Entry 1KHQ (X-ray diffraction, 1.60 A resolution); this record covers chains A and I.

== Chain A ==
Name: Papain
Organism: Carica papaya
Notes: EC 3.4.22.2; fragment: Papain, Residues 134-345
Reference sequence: P00784 (PAPA_CARPA); residues 1-212 here correspond to UniProt positions 134-345 (UniProt number = residue number + 133)
Amino-acid sequence (212 residues; numbered 1 to 212; the number before each row is that of its first residue):
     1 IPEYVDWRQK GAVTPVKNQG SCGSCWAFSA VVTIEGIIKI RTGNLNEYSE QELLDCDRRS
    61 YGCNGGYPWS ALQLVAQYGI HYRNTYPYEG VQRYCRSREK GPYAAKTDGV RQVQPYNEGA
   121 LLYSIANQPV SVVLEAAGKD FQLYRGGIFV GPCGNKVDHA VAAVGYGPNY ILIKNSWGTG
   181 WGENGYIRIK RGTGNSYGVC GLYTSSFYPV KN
Disulfides: Cys22-Cys63, Cys56-Cys95, Cys153-Cys200
Swiss-Prot annotation at these positions:
  - active site: Cys25, His159, Asn175
  - binding site (E64): Cys25
  - binding site (leupeptin): Cys25

== Chain I ==
Name: peptidic inhibitor
Amino-acid sequence (5 residues; numbered 250 to 254; the number before each row is that of its first residue):
   250 XLFGX
Not modelled in the structure: 250
Modified / non-standard residues: PHQ (benzyl chlorocarbonate) at position 250; 0HQ (diazomethane) at position 254

== Interface between chain A and chain I ==
Pairs across the interface - 19 pairs, chain A then chain I:
  Gln19(A) with Gly253(I), hydrogen bond (side chain-backbone)
  Gly23(A) with Gly253(I)
  Ser24(A) with Gly253(I), hydrogen bond (backbone-backbone)
  Cys25(A) with Phe252(I); Gly253(I), hydrogen bond (side chain-backbone); 0HQ_254(I), covalent bond
  Trp26(A) with Phe252(I)
  Tyr61(A) with Leu251(I)
  Gly65(A) with Phe252(I); Gly253(I)
  Gly66(A) with Phe252(I), hydrogen bond (backbone-backbone)
  Tyr67(A) with Leu251(I), hydrophobic
  Val133(A) with Phe252(I), hydrophobic
  Val157(A) with Phe252(I), hydrophobic
  Asp158(A) with Phe252(I); Gly253(I); 0HQ_254(I)
  His159(A) with Phe252(I); 0HQ_254(I)
Other interface residues (no listed pair), chain A (16 interface residues in all): Cys22, Pro68, Ala160

== In short ==
The interface between chain A and chain I involves 16 residues on one side and 4 on the other; the contacts
include 1 covalent bond and 4 hydrogen bonds. Polar contacts include Gln19(A)-Gly253(I), Cys25(A)-Gly253(I)
and Ser24(A)-Gly253(I).
Chain A is Papain (Carica papaya) and chain I is peptidic inhibitor; the structure, Orthorhombic form of
papain/zlfg-dam covalent complex, was determined by X-ray diffraction (same publication as 1KHP).
